3K70 - chains B and X of the 4 polymer chains in the assembly; structure by X-ray diffraction, 3.59 A resolution.

[Chain B]
Protein: Exodeoxyribonuclease V beta chain
Organism: Escherichia coli K-12
Notes: EC 3.1.11.5
UniProt: P08394 (EX5B_ECOLI); residue numbers follow UniProt; this construct covers 1-1180
Sequence (1180 residues; numbered 1 to 1180; the number before each row is that of its first residue):
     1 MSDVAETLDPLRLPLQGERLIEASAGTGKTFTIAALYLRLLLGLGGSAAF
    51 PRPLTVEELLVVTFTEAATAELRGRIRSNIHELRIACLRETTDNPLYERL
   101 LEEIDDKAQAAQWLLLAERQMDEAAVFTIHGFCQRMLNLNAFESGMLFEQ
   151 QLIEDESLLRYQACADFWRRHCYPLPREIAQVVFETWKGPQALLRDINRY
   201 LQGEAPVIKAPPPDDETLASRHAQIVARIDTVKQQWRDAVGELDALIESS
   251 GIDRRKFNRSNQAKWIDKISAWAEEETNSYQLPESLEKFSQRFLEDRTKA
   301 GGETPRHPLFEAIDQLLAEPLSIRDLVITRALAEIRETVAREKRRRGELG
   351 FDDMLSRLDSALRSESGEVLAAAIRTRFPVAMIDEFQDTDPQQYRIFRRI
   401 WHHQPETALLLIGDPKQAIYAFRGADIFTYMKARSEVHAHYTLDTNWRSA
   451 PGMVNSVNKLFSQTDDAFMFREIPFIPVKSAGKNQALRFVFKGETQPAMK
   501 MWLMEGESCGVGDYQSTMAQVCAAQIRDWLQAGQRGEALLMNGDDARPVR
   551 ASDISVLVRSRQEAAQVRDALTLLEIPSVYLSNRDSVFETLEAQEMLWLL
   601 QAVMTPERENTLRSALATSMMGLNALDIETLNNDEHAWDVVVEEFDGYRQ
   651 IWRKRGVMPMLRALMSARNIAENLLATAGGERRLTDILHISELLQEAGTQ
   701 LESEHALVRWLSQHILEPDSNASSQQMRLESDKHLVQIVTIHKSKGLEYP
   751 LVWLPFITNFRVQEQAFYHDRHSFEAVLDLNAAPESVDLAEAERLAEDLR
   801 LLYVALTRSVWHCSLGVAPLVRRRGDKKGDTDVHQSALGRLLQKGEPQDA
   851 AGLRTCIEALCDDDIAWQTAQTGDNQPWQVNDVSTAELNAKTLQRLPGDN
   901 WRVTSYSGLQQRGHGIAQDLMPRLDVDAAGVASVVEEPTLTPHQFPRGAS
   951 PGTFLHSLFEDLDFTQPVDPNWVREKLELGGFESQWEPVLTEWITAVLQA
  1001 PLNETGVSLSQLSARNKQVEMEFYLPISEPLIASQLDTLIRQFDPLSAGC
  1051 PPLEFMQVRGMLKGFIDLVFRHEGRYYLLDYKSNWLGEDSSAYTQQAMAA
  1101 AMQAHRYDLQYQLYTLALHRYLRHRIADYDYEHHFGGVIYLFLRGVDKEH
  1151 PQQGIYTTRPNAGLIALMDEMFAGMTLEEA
Unresolved in the structure: 1-2, 247, 289-304, 1175-1180
Swiss-Prot annotation at these positions:
  - DNA-binding region: Ile-252 to Arg-254, Val-511, Gly-512, Ser-560, Arg-561, Arg-761
  - active site: Asp-1080 (For nuclease activity)
  - binding site (ATP): Ala-23 to Thr-30, Trp-447
  - binding site (Mg(2+)): His-956, Asp-1067, Asp-1080, Tyr-1081
Ion coordination: Ca2+: His-956, Asp-1067, Asp-1080, Tyr-1081

[Chain X]
Molecule: 51-nt DNA strand
Sequence (51 nucleotides; each row starts with the number of its first residue):
     1 XXXXXAXCXAATGCGAGCACTGCTATTCCCTAGCAGTGCTCGCATXAGAX
    51 A
Unresolved in the structure: 26-30
Modified positions: 5IU (5-iodo-2'-deoxyuridine-5'-monophosphate) at position 1, 5IU (5-iodo-2'-deoxyuridine-5'-monophosphate) at position 2, 5IU (5-iodo-2'-deoxyuridine-5'-monophosphate) at position 3, 5IU (5-iodo-2'-deoxyuridine-5'-monophosphate) at position 4, 5IU (5-iodo-2'-deoxyuridine-5'-monophosphate) at position 5, 5IU (5-iodo-2'-deoxyuridine-5'-monophosphate) at position 7, 5IU (5-iodo-2'-deoxyuridine-5'-monophosphate) at position 9, 5IU (5-iodo-2'-deoxyuridine-5'-monophosphate) at position 46, 5IU (5-iodo-2'-deoxyuridine-5'-monophosphate) at position 50

[Chain B / chain X interface]
Contacting residue pairs (44):
  Phe-64(B) with 5IU_50(X), base contact; DA51(X), sugar contact
  Thr-65(B) with DA51(X), phosphate contact
  Glu-66(B) with DA51(X), hydrogen bond to the phosphate
  Thr-128(B) with DA51(X), hydrogen bond to the phosphate
  His-130(B) with DA51(X), sugar contact
  Ser-250(B) with DA35(X), sugar contact
  Ile-252(B) with DG22(X), sugar contact; DC23(X), phosphate contact
  Asp-253(B) with DC23(X), hydrogen bond to the phosphate
  Arg-254(B) with DG22(X), salt bridge to the phosphate
  Lys-288(B) with DG36(X), salt bridge to the phosphate
  Phe-351(B) with DA51(X), stacking on the base
  Phe-422(B) with DG48(X), stacking on the base; DA49(X), base contact
  Arg-423(B) with DA49(X), base contact; 5IU_50(X), base contact; DA51(X), base contact
  Gly-510(B) with DA44(X), phosphate contact
  Val-511(B) with DA44(X), hydrogen bond to the phosphate
  Gly-512(B) with DA44(X), hydrogen bond to the phosphate
  Arg-559(B) with DA47(X), base contact; DG48(X), base contact
  Ser-560(B) with DA47(X), base contact; DG48(X), phosphate contact
  Arg-561(B) with DG48(X), hydrogen bond to the phosphate
  Gln-562(B) with 5IU_46(X), base contact
  Ser-582(B) with DA49(X), hydrogen bond to the phosphate
  Arg-584(B) with DA49(X), sugar contact; 5IU_50(X), salt bridge to the phosphate
  Thr-740(B) with DG48(X), phosphate contact; DA49(X), hydrogen bond to the phosphate
  His-742(B) with DG48(X), phosphate contact; DA49(X), phosphate contact
  Lys-743(B) with DA49(X), phosphate contact
  Arg-761(B) with DT45(X), salt bridge to the phosphate; 5IU_46(X), salt bridge to the phosphate; DA47(X), hydrogen bond to the base
  Arg-822(B) with DA44(X), hydrogen bond to the phosphate; DT45(X), salt bridge to the phosphate
  Arg-824(B) with DC14(X), hydrogen bond to the base; DG15(X), hydrogen bond to the sugar; DA16(X), salt bridge to the phosphate
  Asp-826(B) with DG17(X), phosphate contact
Interface residues without a listed pair, chain B (32 interface residues in all): Ala-67, Asn-258, Tyr-580
Interface residues without a listed pair, chain X (18 interface residues in all): DT37, DG42

[Summary]
32 residues of chain B and 18 residues of chain X are in contact, with 12 hydrogen bonds, 7 salt bridges and 2
aromatic stacking contacts. Polar contacts include Arg-761(B)/DA47(X), Arg-824(B)/DC14(X) and
Arg-824(B)/DG15(X).
Here chain B is Exodeoxyribonuclease V beta chain (Escherichia coli K-12) and chain X is a 51-nt DNA strand.
Entry 3K70 (Crystal structure of the complete initiation complex of RecBCD) was determined by X-ray
diffraction.
